Entry 6DVD (X-ray diffraction, 3.90 A resolution); this record covers chains B and D of the 8 polymer chains in the assembly.

== Chain B ==
Molecule: DNA-directed RNA polymerase subunit alpha
Source organism: Mycobacterium tuberculosis (strain ATCC 25618 / H37Rv)
Notes: EC 2.7.7.6
UniProt: P9WGZ1 (RPOA_MYCTU); residues 1-347 here = UniProt positions 1-347
Sequence (359 residues; row label = number of the first residue in the row; numbers below 1 keep their minus sign (Met-11 is residue -11)):
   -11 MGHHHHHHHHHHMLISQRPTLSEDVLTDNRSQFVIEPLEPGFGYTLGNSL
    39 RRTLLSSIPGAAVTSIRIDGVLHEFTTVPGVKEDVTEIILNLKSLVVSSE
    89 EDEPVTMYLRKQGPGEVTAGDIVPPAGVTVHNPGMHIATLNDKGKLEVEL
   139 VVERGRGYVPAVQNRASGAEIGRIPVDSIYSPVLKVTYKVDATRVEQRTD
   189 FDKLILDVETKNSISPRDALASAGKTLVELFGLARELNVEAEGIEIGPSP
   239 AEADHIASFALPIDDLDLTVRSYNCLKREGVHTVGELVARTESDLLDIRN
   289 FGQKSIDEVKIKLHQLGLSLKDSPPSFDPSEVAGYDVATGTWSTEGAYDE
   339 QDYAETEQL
Unresolved in the structure: -11 to 0, 233-347
Differences from the reference sequence: initiating methionine (-11); expression tag (-10 to 0)

== Chain D ==
Molecule: DNA-directed RNA polymerase subunit beta'
Source organism: Mycobacterium tuberculosis (strain ATCC 25618 / H37Rv)
Notes: EC 2.7.7.6
UniProt: P9WGY7 (RPOC_MYCTU); numbering as in UniProt (aligned over 1-1316)
Sequence (1316 residues; row label = number of the first residue in the row):
     1 MLDVNFFDELRIGLATAEDIRQWSYGEVKKPETINYRTLKPEKDGLFCEK
    51 IFGPTRDWECYCGKYKRVRFKGIICERCGVEVTRAKVRRERMGHIELAAP
   101 VTHIWYFKGVPSRLGYLLDLAPKDLEKIIYFAAYVITSVDEEMRHNELST
   151 LEAEMAVERKAVEDQRDGELEARAQKLEADLAELEAEGAKADARRKVRDG
   201 GEREMRQIRDRAQRELDRLEDIWSTFTKLAPKQLIVDENLYRELVDRYGE
   251 YFTGAMGAESIQKLIENFDIDAEAESLRDVIRNGKGQKKLRALKRLKVVA
   301 AFQQSGNSPMGMVLDAVPVIPPELRPMVQLDGGRFATSDLNDLYRRVINR
   351 NNRLKRLIDLGAPEIIVNNEKRMLQESVDALFDNGRRGRPVTGPGNRPLK
   401 SLSDLLKGKQGRFRQNLLGKRVDYSGRSVIVVGPQLKLHQCGLPKLMALE
   451 LFKPFVMKRLVDLNHAQNIKSAKRMVERQRPQVWDVLEEVIAEHPVLLNR
   501 APTLHRLGIQAFEPMLVEGKAIQLHPLVCEAFNADFDGDQMAVHLPLSAE
   551 AQAEARILMLSSNNILSPASGRPLAMPRLDMVTGLYYLTTEVPGDTGEYQ
   601 PASGDHPETGVYSSPAEAIMAADRGVLSVRAKIKVRLTQLRPPVEIEAEL
   651 FGHSGWQPGDAWMAETTLGRVMFNELLPLGYPFVNKQMHKKVQAAIINDL
   701 AERYPMIVVAQTVDKLKDAGFYWATRSGVTVSMADVLVPPRKKEILDHYE
   751 ERADKVEKQFQRGALNHDERNEALVEIWKEATDEVGQALREHYPDDNPII
   801 TIVDSGATGNFTQTRTLAGMKGLVTNPKGEFIPRPVKSSFREGLTVLEYF
   851 INTHGARKGLADTALRTADSGYLTRRLVDVSQDVIVREHDCQTERGIVVE
   901 LAERAPDGTLIRDPYIETSAYARTLGTDAVDEAGNVIVERGQDLGDPEID
   951 ALLAAGITQVKVRSVLTCATSTGVCATCYGRSMATGKLVDIGEAVGIVAA
  1001 QSIGEPGTQLTMRTFHQGGVGEDITGGLPRVQELFEARVPRGKAPIADVT
  1051 GRVRLEDGERFYKITIVPDDGGEEVVYDKISKRQRLRVFKHEDGSERVLS
  1101 DGDHVEVGQQLMEGSADPHEVLRVQGPREVQIHLVREVQEVYRAQGVSIH
  1151 DKHIEVIVRQMLRRVTIIDSGSTEFLPGSLIDRAEFEAENRRVVAEGGEP
  1201 AAGRPVLMGITKASLATDSWLSAASFQETTRVLTDAAINCRSDKLNGLKE
  1251 NVIIGKLIPAGTGINRYRNIAVQPTEEARAAAYTIPSYEDQYYSPDFGAA
  1301 TGAAVPLDDYGYSDYR
Unresolved in the structure: 1-2, 1012-1025, 1282-1316
Bound ions: Zn2+ site 1: Cys60, Cys62, Cys75, Cys78; Zn2+ site 2: Cys891, Cys968, Cys975, Cys978
UniProt features mapped onto this chain:
  - binding site (Zn(2+)): Cys60, Cys62, Cys75, Cys78, Cys891, Cys968, Cys975, Cys978
  - binding site (Mg(2+)): Asp535, Asp537, Asp539

== How chain B and chain D interact ==
Residue-residue contacts (36):
  Arg39(B) with Ile619(D); Asp623(D), salt bridge
  Arg40(B) with Asp623(D)
  Leu43(B) with Asp623(D)
  Phe63(B) with Gly604(D); Asp605(D)
  Thr74(B) with Glu608(D), hydrogen bond
  Glu75(B) with Arg636(D)
  Leu78(B) with Val611(D); Ser613(D); Arg636(D)
  Asn79(B) with Arg636(D), hydrogen bond
  Lys81(B) with Val611(D), hydrogen bond (side chain-backbone); Glu617(D), salt bridge
  Tyr146(B) with Tyr612(D); Glu617(D), hydrogen bond; Met620(D), hydrophobic; Ala621(D), hydrophobic; Arg624(D), hydrogen bond (backbone-side chain)
  Pro148(B) with Arg624(D); Val626(D), hydrophobic
  Ile162(B) with Pro607(D), hydrophobic
  Asp165(B) with Glu617(D)
  Ile167(B) with Glu617(D); Met620(D), hydrophobic
  Leu172(B) with Ala616(D)
  Lys173(B) with Ile619(D); Glu675(D), salt bridge
  Arg182(B) with Glu488(D), salt bridge
  Glu184(B) with Asp485(D)
  Gln185(B) with Lys445(D); Pro481(D); Trp484(D); Asp485(D), hydrogen bond; Glu518(D)
  Thr187(B) with Glu518(D)
Interface residues without a listed pair, chain B (24 interface residues in all): His61, Val147, Gln151, Val171
Interface residues without a listed pair, chain D (26 interface residues in all): Leu516, Ala602, Met663

== Summary ==
24 residues of chain B and 26 residues of chain D are in contact; the contacts include 6 hydrogen bonds and 4
salt bridges. Polar contacts include Arg39(B)-Asp623(D), Lys81(B)-Glu617(D) and Lys173(B)-Glu675(D). Curated
annotation (UniProt) lists 8 Zn2+-binding residues and 3 Mg2+-binding residues on chain D.
Chain B is DNA-directed RNA polymerase subunit alpha and chain D is DNA-directed RNA polymerase subunit beta',
both from Mycobacterium tuberculosis (strain ATCC 25618 / H37Rv); the structure, Crystal structure of
Mycobacterium tuberculosis transcription initiation complex(ECF sigma factor L) with 6 nt spacer and ..., was
determined by X-ray diffraction together with 6DV9, 6DVB, 6DVC and 6DVE from the same study.
